PDB entry 4JRE | X-ray diffraction, 2.80 A resolution | chains D and L of the 6 polymer chains in the assembly

[Chain D]
Protein: Nitrite extrusion protein 1
Source organism: Escherichia coli
UniProtKB: P10903 (NARK_ECOLI); residues 1-463 here = UniProt positions 1-463
Chain sequence (466 residues; numbered -2 to 463; the number before each row is that of its first residue; numbers below 1 keep their minus sign (Gly-2 is residue -2)):
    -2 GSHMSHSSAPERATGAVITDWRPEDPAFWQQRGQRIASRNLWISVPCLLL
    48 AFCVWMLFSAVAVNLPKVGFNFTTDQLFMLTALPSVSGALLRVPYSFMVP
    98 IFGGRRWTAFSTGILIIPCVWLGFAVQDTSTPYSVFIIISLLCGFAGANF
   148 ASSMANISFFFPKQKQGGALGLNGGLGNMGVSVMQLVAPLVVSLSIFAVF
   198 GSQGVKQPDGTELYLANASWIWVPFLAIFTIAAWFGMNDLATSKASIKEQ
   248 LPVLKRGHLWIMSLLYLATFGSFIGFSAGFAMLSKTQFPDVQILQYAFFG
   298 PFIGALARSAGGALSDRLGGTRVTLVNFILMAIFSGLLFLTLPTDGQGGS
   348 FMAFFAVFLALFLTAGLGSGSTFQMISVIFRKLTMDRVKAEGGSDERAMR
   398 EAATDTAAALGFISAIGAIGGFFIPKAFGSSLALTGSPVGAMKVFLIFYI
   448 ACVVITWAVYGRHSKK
Disordered / not traced: -2 to 12, 192-210, 239-255, 340-347, 459-463
Construct notes: expression tag (-2 to 0)
Residues lining bound ligands:
  - methyl alpha-D-glucopyranoside (GYP): Leu264, Gly268, Ser269, Ile416, Gly417, Phe420, Ile421, Val441, Phe442, Phe445, Tyr446
  - nitrite ion (NO2): Phe49, Arg89, Phe147, Asn175, Tyr263, Phe267, Arg305, Ser411
Swiss-Prot annotation at these positions:
  - binding site (nitrate): Arg89, Asn175, Tyr263, Ser411
  - binding site (nitrite): Arg89, Tyr263
  - site: Arg305 (Important for activity)
  - mutagenesis: Arg89 (R89K: Decreases nitrate uptake activity), Phe147 (F147A: Decreases nitrate uptake activity), Tyr263 (Y263F: Abolishes nitrate uptake activity), Phe267 (F267A: Decreases nitrate uptake activity), Gly268 (G268A: Abolishes nitrate uptake activity), Arg305 (R305K: Abolishes nitrate uptake activity), Gly363 (G363A: Abolishes nitrate uptake activity; when associated with A-365 and A-367), Gly365 (G365A: Abolishes nitrate uptake activity; when associated with A-363 and A-367), Gly367 (G367A: Abolishes nitrate uptake activity; when associated with A-363 and A-365), Gly408 (G408A: Abolishes nitrate uptake activity), Gly418 (G418A: Abolishes nitrate uptake activity)
What the authors report for this chain:
  - binding site for nitrite ion: Arg89, Phe147, Phe267, Arg305

[Chain L]
Protein: Immunoglobulin Kappa, Light chain
Source organism: Mus musculus
Chain sequence (211 residues; each row starts with the number of its first residue):
     1 DILMTQSPSSLSVSVGSSVTITCQASQNITNYIVWYQQKPGQAPKLLIYY
    51 TSTLESGIPSRFSGSGSGRDYSFTISNLQPEDVATYYCLQYNSLLTFGGG
   101 TKLEIKRADAAPTVSIFPPSSEQLTSGGASVVCFLNNFYPKNINVKWKID
   151 GSERQNGVLNSWTDQDSKDSTYSMSSTLTLTKDEYERHNSYTCEATHKTS
   201 TSPIVKSFNRN
Disulfides: Cys23-Cys88, Cys133-Cys193

[Interface between chain D and chain L]
Contacting residue pairs - 6 pairs, chain D then chain L:
  Thr16(D) with Tyr32(L); Tyr50(L)
  Asp17(D) with Tyr32(L), hydrogen bond; Tyr91(L)
  Arg19(D) with Tyr91(L), hydrogen bond (side chain-backbone); Asn92(L), hydrogen bond (side chain-backbone)
Other interface residues (no listed pair), chain D (5 interface residues in all): Trp18, Ala238
Other interface residues (no listed pair), chain L (5 interface residues in all): Tyr49

[Overview]
Chain D and chain L each contribute 5 residues to their interface, with 3 hydrogen bonds. Among the polar
pairs are Asp17(D)-Tyr32(L), Arg19(D)-Tyr91(L) and Arg19(D)-Asn92(L). Bound to chain D: nitrite ion and methyl
alpha-D-glucopyranoside. From the paper: a binding site for nitrite ion at Arg89(D), Phe147(D) and Phe267(D)
among others.
Chain D is Nitrite extrusion protein 1 (Escherichia coli) and chain L is Immunoglobulin Kappa, Light chain
(Mus musculus); the structure, Crystal structure of nitrate/nitrite exchanger NarK with nitrite bound, was
determined by X-ray diffraction.
